Entry 8GIO (X-ray diffraction, 2.67 A resolution); this record covers chains A and J of the 6 polymer chains in the assembly.

== Chain A ==
Molecule: Cyclic GMP-AMP synthase
From: Mus musculus
Notes: EC 2.7.7.86; fragment: catalytic domain, residues 147-507
UniProt: Q8C6L5 (CGAS_MOUSE); residues 147-507 here = UniProt positions 147-507
Chain sequence (364 residues; numbered 144 to 507; the number before each row is that of its first residue):
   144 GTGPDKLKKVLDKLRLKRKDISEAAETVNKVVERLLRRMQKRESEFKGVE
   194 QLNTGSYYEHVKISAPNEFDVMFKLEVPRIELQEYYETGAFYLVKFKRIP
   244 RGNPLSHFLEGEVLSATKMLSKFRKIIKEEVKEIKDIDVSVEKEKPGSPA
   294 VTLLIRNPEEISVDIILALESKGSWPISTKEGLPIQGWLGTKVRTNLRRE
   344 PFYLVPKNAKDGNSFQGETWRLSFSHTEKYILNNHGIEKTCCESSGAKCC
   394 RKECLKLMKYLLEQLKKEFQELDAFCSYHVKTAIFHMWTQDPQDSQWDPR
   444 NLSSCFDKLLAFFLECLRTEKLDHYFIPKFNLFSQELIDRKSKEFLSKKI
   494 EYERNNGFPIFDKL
Disordered / not traced: 144-147, 243-245, 507
Differences from the reference sequence: expression tag (144-146)
Ion coordination: Mn2+ site 1: Glu211, Asp213 (together with ATP); Mn2+ site 2: Glu211, Asp213, Asp307 (together with ATP); Zn2+: His378, Cys384, Cys385, Cys392
Residues lining bound ligands: ATP (adenosine-5'-triphosphate): Gly198, Ser199, Glu202, Lys205, Glu211, Asp213, Arg364, Ser368, Glu371, Lys402, Glu406, Ser420, Tyr421, Lys424, His467
Swiss-Prot annotation at these positions:
  - region: Lys372 to Lys395 (DNA-binding)
  - motif: Leu154 to Leu159 (Nuclear export signal), Asp281 to Ser291 (Nuclear localization signal)
  - binding site (GTP): Thr197, Asp307, Arg364 to Glu371
  - binding site (ATP): Ser199, Glu371, Lys402, Ser420 to Lys424
  - binding site (Mg(2+)): Glu211, Asp213, Asp307
  - binding site (2',3'-cGAMP): Asp213, Gly290, Asp307, Lys350, Arg364 to Ser366
  - binding site (Zn(2+)): His378, Cys384, Cys385, Cys392
  - site: Arg241 (Arginine-anchor), Asp307, Ile308 (Cleavage)
  - modified residue: Lys156 (N6-lactoyllysine), Glu176 (PolyADP-ribosyl glutamic acid), Ser199 (Phosphoserine), Tyr201 (Phosphotyrosine), Glu272 (5-glutamyl polyglutamate), Ser291 (Phosphoserine), Glu302 (5-glutamyl glutamate), Lys372 (N6-acetyllysine), Lys382 (N6-acetyllysine), Lys402 (N6-acetyllysine), Ser420 (Phosphoserine), Lys491 (N6-methyllysine)
  - lipidation (S-palmitoyl cysteine): Cys392, Cys393, Cys459
  - cross-link (Glycyl lysine isopeptide (Lys-Gly)): Lys217 (interchain with G-Cter in SUMO), Lys271 (interchain with G-Cter in ubiquitin), Lys335 (interchain with G-Cter in SUMO), Lys372 (interchain with G-Cter in SUMO), Lys382 (interchain with G-Cter in SUMO), Lys399 (interchain with G-Cter in ubiquitin), Lys402 (interchain with G-Cter in ubiquitin), Lys409 (interchain with G-Cter in ubiquitin), Lys410 (interchain with G-Cter in ubiquitin), Lys464 (interchain with G-Cter in SUMO)
  - mutagenesis: Lys156 (K156Q: Mimics lactylation; knockin mice show higher mortality following HSV-1 infection), Asn172 (N172K: Induces alteration of the DNA-binding surface and leads to decreased synthesis of cyclic GMP-AMP (cGAMP); when associated with L-180), Glu176 (E176A: Abolished poly-ADP-ribosylation by PARP1, stimulating interferon production in knockin mice), Arg180 (R180L: Induces alteration of the DNA-binding surface and leads to decreased synthesis of cyclic GMP-AMP (cGAMP); when associated with K-182), Gly198 (G198A: Abolishes stimulation of interferon production; when associated with A-199), Ser199 (S199A: Abolishes stimulation of interferon production; when associated with A-199), Tyr201 (Y201E: Phosphomimetic mutant; reduced translocation to the nucleus following treatment with etoposide), Glu211 to Asp213 (Abolished nucleotidyltransferase activity. Does not affect nuclear localization and tethering to chromatin), Glu211 (E211A: Abolishes ability to promote type-I interferon production), Asp213 (D213A: Abolishes ability to promote type-I interferon production), Lys217 (K217R: Reduced sumoylation), Arg222 (R222E: Impaired tethering to chromatin, leading to constitutive activation in the absence of DNA), 31 further mutagenesis entries in UniProt
From the paper describing this entry:
  - mutagenesis - E211Q/D213N: abolished catalytic activity
  - specificity-determining residues: His467 (proposed by the authors, not directly observed)
  - mutagenesis - R364A (33-fold), H467A: decreased catalytic activity on ATP/GTP
  - mutagenesis - H467A (2-fold): increased catalytic activity on GTP/GTP
  - specificity-determining residues: Ile309, Arg364
  - mutagenesis - R364A (10-fold): decreased catalytic activity on GTP/GTP
  - mutagenesis - R364A (4-fold): increased catalytic activity on ATP/ATP

== Chain J ==
Molecule: Palindromic DNA18
Sequence (18 nucleotides; each row starts with the number of its first residue):
     1 ATCTGTACATGTACAGAT

== Chain A / chain J interface ==
Pairs across the interface (5; chain A residue first):
  Arg222(A) - DA17(J)  salt bridge to the phosphate
  Lys315(A) - DA15(J)  sugar contact
  Lys315(A) - DG16(J)  phosphate contact
  Gly316(A) - DG16(J)  hydrogen bond to the phosphate
  Arg342(A) - DA13(J)  sugar contact
Other interface residues (no listed pair), chain J (6 interface residues in all): DT12, DT18

== In short ==
4 residues of chain A and 6 residues of chain J are in contact, with 1 hydrogen bond and 1 salt bridge. Polar
contacts include Gly316(A)-DG16(J) and Arg222(A)-DA17(J). Bound to chain A: ATP. From the paper: R364A and
H467A of chain A reduce catalytic activity on ATP/GTP; specificity determinants His467(A), Ile309(A) and
Arg364(A).
Here chain A is Cyclic GMP-AMP synthase (Mus musculus) and chain J is Palindromic DNA18. Entry 8GIO (Structure
of Ternary Complex of mouse cGAS with dsDNA and Bound ATP: with 10mM Mg2+ and ...) was determined by X-ray
diffraction, deposited together with 7UUX, 7UXW, 7UYQ, 7UYZ, 7UZR, 7V0W and 14 further entries.
